6F5D - chains G and I of the 12 polymer chains in the assembly; structure by X-ray diffraction, 3.20 A resolution.

# Chain G
Name: ATP synthase gamma subunit
Source organism: Trypanosoma brucei brucei
Notes: EC 3.6.3.14
Reference sequence: A0A161CFW5 (A0A161CFW5_TRYBB); residues 1-304 here correspond to UniProt positions 2-305 (UniProt number = residue number + 1)
Chain sequence (304 residues; row label = number of the first residue in the row):
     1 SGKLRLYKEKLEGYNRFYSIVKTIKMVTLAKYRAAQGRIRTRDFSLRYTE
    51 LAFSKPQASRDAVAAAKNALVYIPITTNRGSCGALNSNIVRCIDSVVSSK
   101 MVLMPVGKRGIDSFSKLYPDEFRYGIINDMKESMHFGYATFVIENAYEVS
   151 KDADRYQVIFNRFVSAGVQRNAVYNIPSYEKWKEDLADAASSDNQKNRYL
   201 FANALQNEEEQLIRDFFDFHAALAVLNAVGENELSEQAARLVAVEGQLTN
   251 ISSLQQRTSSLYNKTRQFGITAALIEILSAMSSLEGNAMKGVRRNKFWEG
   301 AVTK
Disordered / not traced: 1, 59-65, 286-304

# Chain I
Name: ATP synthase subunit epsilon, mitochondrial
Source organism: Trypanosoma brucei brucei
Reference sequence: P0DPG3 (ATP5E_TRYBB); residues 1-66 here correspond to UniProt positions 10-75 (UniProt number = residue number + 9)
Chain sequence (66 residues; row label = number of the first residue in the row):
     1 SSSWRDHGISYLKYLNVCTETLHSTVKESRRAKYERWSKPCYTAQRPDGA
    51 GGQETIDKVPIHTKDY

# How chain G and chain I interact
Pairs across the interface (48; chain G residue first):
  I111(G) - P47(I)
  R123(G) - R46(I)
  Y124(G) - A44(I)  hydrophobic
  Y124(G) - I56(I)  hydrophobic
  G125(G) - A44(I)
  G125(G) - Q45(I)  hydrogen bond (backbone-backbone)
  I126(G) - T43(I)
  I127(G) - Y42(I)
  I127(G) - T43(I)  hydrogen bond (backbone-backbone)
  I127(G) - Q45(I)
  N128(G) - C41(I)
  N128(G) - Y42(I)
  D129(G) - C41(I)
  K131(G) - R36(I)
  E132(G) - R36(I)
  E132(G) - K39(I)
  E132(G) - C41(I)
  S133(G) - R36(I)  hydrogen bond (side chain-backbone)
  S133(G) - W37(I)
  M134(G) - W37(I)
  H135(G) - R36(I)
  H135(G) - W37(I)
  H135(G) - S38(I)  hydrogen bond (side chain-backbone)
  H135(G) - K39(I)
  H135(G) - Y42(I)
  F136(G) - L12(I)  hydrophobic
  F136(G) - L15(I)  hydrophobic
  F136(G) - N16(I)
  G137(G) - N16(I)
  G137(G) - Y42(I)  hydrogen bond (backbone-side chain)
  Y138(G) - Y42(I)  hydrogen bond (backbone-side chain)
  T140(G) - L12(I)
  T140(G) - N16(I)  hydrogen bond
  F141(G) - Y42(I)  hydrophobic
  F141(G) - A44(I)
  F141(G) - V59(I)  hydrophobic
  F141(G) - I61(I)  hydrophobic
  E144(G) - S10(I)  hydrogen bond
  E144(G) - L12(I)
  E144(G) - K13(I)  salt bridge
  E144(G) - V59(I)
  N145(G) - V59(I)
  E148(G) - K58(I)
  Q211(G) - R5(I)
  D215(G) - R5(I)  salt bridge
  D215(G) - Y11(I)
  D218(G) - L12(I)
  A222(G) - L12(I)  hydrophobic
Interface residues without a listed pair, chain G (29 interface residues in all): S115, F122, I143, F219

# Summary
29 residues of chain G and 22 residues of chain I are in contact; the contacts include 8 hydrogen bonds and 2
salt bridges. Among the polar pairs are E144(G)-K13(I), D215(G)-R5(I) and S133(G)-R36(I).
Here chain G is ATP synthase gamma subunit and chain I is ATP synthase subunit epsilon, mitochondrial, both
from Trypanosoma brucei brucei. Entry 6F5D (Trypanosoma brucei F1-ATPase) was determined by X-ray diffraction.
